PDB entry 6G9C | X-ray diffraction, 1.74 A resolution | chains A and B

[Chain A (and B)]
Molecule: Immunomodulatory active chitinase
From: Trichuris suis
Notes: fragment: TsES1; chain B of this document is another copy of the same molecule, construct and numbering; everything in this record applies to it too
UniProt: A0A085LU44 (A0A085LU44_9BILA); residues 1-488 here correspond to UniProt positions 22-509 (UniProt number = residue number + 21)
Sequence (495 residues; each row starts with the number of its first residue):
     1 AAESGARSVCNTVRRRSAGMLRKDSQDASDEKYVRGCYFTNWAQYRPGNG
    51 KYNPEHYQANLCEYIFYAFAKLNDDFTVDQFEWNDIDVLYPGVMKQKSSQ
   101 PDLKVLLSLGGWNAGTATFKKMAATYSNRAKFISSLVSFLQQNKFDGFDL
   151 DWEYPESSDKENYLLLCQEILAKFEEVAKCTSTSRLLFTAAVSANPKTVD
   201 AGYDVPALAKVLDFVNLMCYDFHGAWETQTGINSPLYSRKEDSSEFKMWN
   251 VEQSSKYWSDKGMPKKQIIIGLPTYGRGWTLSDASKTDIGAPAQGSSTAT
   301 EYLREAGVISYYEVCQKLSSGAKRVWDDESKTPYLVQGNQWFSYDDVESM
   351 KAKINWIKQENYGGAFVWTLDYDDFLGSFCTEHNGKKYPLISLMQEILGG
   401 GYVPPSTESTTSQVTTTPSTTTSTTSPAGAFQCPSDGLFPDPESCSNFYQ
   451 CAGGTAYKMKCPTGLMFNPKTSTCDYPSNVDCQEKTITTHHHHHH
Disordered / not traced: 1-31, 400-495
Sequence notes: expression tag (489-495)
Disulfides: Cys315-Cys380
What the authors report for this chain:
  - self-association interface (contacts with another copy of this molecule); pairs are residue here / residue on that copy: Cys180-Cys180 (disulfide), Ser127, Glu161

[Chain A / chain B interface]
Residue-residue contacts - 17 pairs, chain A then chain B:
  Lys95(A) with Ser98(B), hydrogen bond (side chain-backbone)
  Ser98(A) with Lys95(B); Ser98(B), hydrogen bond
  Val137(A) with Thr181(B)
  Ser138(A) with Thr181(B), hydrogen bond (side chain-backbone)
  Gln141(A) with Thr181(B), hydrogen bond; Thr183(B)
  Gln142(A) with Ser182(B), hydrogen bond (side chain-backbone)
  Cys180(A) with Val177(B); Cys180(B), disulfide
  Thr181(A) with Gln141(B), hydrogen bond (backbone-side chain); Val177(B); Cys180(B)
  Ser182(A) with Val137(B); Ser138(B); Gln141(B)
  Thr183(A) with Gln141(B)
Other interface residues (no listed pair), chain A (11 interface residues in all): Val177
Disulfides between the chains: Cys180(A)-Cys180(B)

[Overview]
Chain A and chain B form an interface of 11 and 10 residues respectively; the contacts include 1 disulfide
bond and 6 hydrogen bonds. Polar pairs include Lys95(A)-Ser98(B), Ser98(A)-Ser98(B) and Ser138(A)-Thr181(B).
The paper reports a self-association interface involving Ser127(A), Glu161(A) and Cys180(A).
Both chains are Immunomodulatory active chitinase (Trichuris suis). Entry 6G9C (Crystal structure of
immunomodulatory active chitinase from Trichuris suis, TsES1) was determined by X-ray diffraction, deposited
together with 6G9E.
